PDB entry 4OO7 | X-ray diffraction, 1.65 A resolution | chains A and B

# Chain A (and B)
Name: CDGSH iron-sulfur domain-containing protein 2
Source organism: Homo sapiens
Notes: chain B of this document is another copy of the same molecule, construct and numbering; everything in this record applies to it too
UniProtKB: Q8N5K1 (CISD2_HUMAN); residues 68-135 here correspond to UniProt positions 69-136 (UniProt number = residue number + 1)
Chain sequence (68 residues; each row starts with the number of its first residue):
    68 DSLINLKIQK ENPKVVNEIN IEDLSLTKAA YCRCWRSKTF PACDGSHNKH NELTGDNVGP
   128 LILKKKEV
Unresolved in the structure: 68, 133-135 (chain B: 68)
Construct notes: engineered mutation Ser-92 (Cys93 in Q8N5K1)
Metal / ion sites: 2Fe-2S cluster Fe: Cys-99, Cys-101, Cys-110, His-114
Small-molecule neighbours: 2Fe-2S cluster (FES): Tyr-98, Cys-99, Arg-100, Cys-101, Trp-102, Ser-104, Cys-110, Asp-111, Gly-112, Ser-113, His-114, Gly-126, Pro-127
What the authors report for this chain:
  - 2Fe-2S cluster coordination: Cys-99, Cys-101, Cys-110, His-114
  - mutagenesis - H114C (25-fold): increased stability

# How chain A and chain B interact
Residue-residue contacts (107; chain A residue first):
  Ser-69(A) / Ser-69(B)
  Ser-69(A) / His-117(B)
  Ser-69(A) / Thr-121(B)
  Leu-70(A) / Thr-121(B)
  Leu-70(A) / Gly-122(B)
  Leu-70(A) / Asp-123(B)
  Ile-71(A) / Ile-71(B)  hydrophobic
  Ile-71(A) / Cys-101(B)
  Ile-71(A) / Arg-103(B)
  Ile-71(A) / His-117(B)
  Ile-71(A) / Asp-123(B)  hydrogen bond (backbone-side chain)
  Asn-72(A) / Asp-123(B)  hydrogen bond (backbone-side chain)
  Asn-72(A) / Asn-124(B)  hydrogen bond
  Asn-72(A) / Val-125(B)
  Ile-75(A) / Asn-124(B)  hydrogen bond (backbone-side chain)
  Gln-76(A) / Asn-124(B)  hydrogen bond (backbone-side chain)
  Lys-77(A) / Asp-123(B)  salt bridge
  Lys-77(A) / Asn-124(B)  hydrogen bond
  Asn-79(A) / Asn-124(B)  hydrogen bond (backbone-side chain)
  Pro-80(A) / Asn-124(B)
  Lys-81(A) / His-114(B)
  Lys-81(A) / Asn-115(B)  hydrogen bond
  Lys-81(A) / Asn-124(B)
  Lys-81(A) / Val-125(B)
  Val-82(A) / Arg-100(B)  hydrogen bond (backbone-side chain)
  Val-82(A) / Asn-124(B)  hydrogen bond (backbone-backbone)
  Val-82(A) / Gly-126(B)  hydrogen bond (backbone-backbone)
  Val-83(A) / Arg-100(B)
  Val-83(A) / Pro-127(B)
  Val-83(A) / Ile-129(B)  hydrophobic
  Asn-84(A) / Arg-100(B)  hydrogen bond
  Asn-84(A) / Pro-127(B)  hydrogen bond (backbone-backbone)
  Asn-84(A) / Leu-128(B)
  Asn-84(A) / Ile-129(B)  hydrogen bond (backbone-backbone)
  Glu-85(A) / Lys-95(B)  salt bridge
  Glu-85(A) / Ile-129(B)
  Glu-85(A) / Lys-131(B)  salt bridge
  Ile-86(A) / Leu-128(B)  hydrophobic
  Ile-86(A) / Ile-129(B)  hydrogen bond (backbone-backbone)
  Ile-86(A) / Leu-130(B)  hydrophobic
  Ile-86(A) / Lys-131(B)  hydrogen bond (backbone-backbone)
  Asn-87(A) / Lys-131(B)
  Ile-88(A) / Ile-88(B)  hydrophobic
  Ile-88(A) / Lys-131(B)  hydrogen bond (backbone-backbone)
  Glu-89(A) / Lys-132(B)
  Glu-89(A) / Lys-133(B)  hydrogen bond (side chain-backbone)
  Tyr-98(A) / Leu-128(B)  hydrophobic
  Cys-99(A) / Arg-100(B)
  Arg-100(A) / Val-82(B)  hydrogen bond (side chain-backbone)
  Arg-100(A) / Val-83(B)
  Arg-100(A) / Asn-84(B)  hydrogen bond
  Arg-100(A) / Cys-99(B)
  Arg-100(A) / Arg-100(B)
  Arg-100(A) / Trp-102(B)  hydrogen bond (backbone-side chain)
  Arg-100(A) / Phe-107(B)
  Arg-100(A) / Pro-108(B)
  Cys-101(A) / Ile-71(B)
  Trp-102(A) / Arg-100(B)  hydrogen bond (side chain-backbone)
  Trp-102(A) / Val-125(B)
  Trp-102(A) / Gly-126(B)
  Arg-103(A) / Ile-71(B)
  Phe-107(A) / Arg-100(B)
  Pro-108(A) / Arg-100(B)
  His-114(A) / Lys-81(B)  hydrogen bond
  Asn-115(A) / Lys-81(B)  hydrogen bond
  His-117(A) / Ser-69(B)
  His-117(A) / Ile-71(B)
  Thr-121(A) / Ser-69(B)
  Thr-121(A) / Leu-70(B)
  Gly-122(A) / Leu-70(B)
  Asp-123(A) / Leu-70(B)
  Asp-123(A) / Ile-71(B)  hydrogen bond (side chain-backbone)
  Asp-123(A) / Asn-72(B)  hydrogen bond (side chain-backbone)
  Asp-123(A) / Lys-77(B)  salt bridge
  Asn-124(A) / Asn-72(B)  hydrogen bond
  Asn-124(A) / Ile-75(B)
  Asn-124(A) / Gln-76(B)  hydrogen bond (side chain-backbone)
  Asn-124(A) / Lys-77(B)  hydrogen bond
  Asn-124(A) / Asn-79(B)  hydrogen bond (side chain-backbone)
  Asn-124(A) / Pro-80(B)
  Asn-124(A) / Lys-81(B)
  Asn-124(A) / Val-82(B)  hydrogen bond (backbone-backbone)
  Val-125(A) / Asn-72(B)
  Val-125(A) / Lys-81(B)
  Val-125(A) / Trp-102(B)
  Gly-126(A) / Lys-81(B)
  Gly-126(A) / Val-82(B)  hydrogen bond (backbone-backbone)
  Gly-126(A) / Trp-102(B)
  Pro-127(A) / Val-83(B)
  Pro-127(A) / Asn-84(B)  hydrogen bond (backbone-backbone)
  Leu-128(A) / Asn-84(B)
  Leu-128(A) / Ile-86(B)  hydrophobic
  Leu-128(A) / Tyr-98(B)  hydrophobic
  Leu-128(A) / Leu-128(B)  hydrophobic
  Ile-129(A) / Val-83(B)  hydrophobic
  Ile-129(A) / Asn-84(B)  hydrogen bond (backbone-backbone)
  Ile-129(A) / Glu-85(B)
  Ile-129(A) / Ile-86(B)  hydrogen bond (backbone-backbone)
  Leu-130(A) / Ile-86(B)
  Leu-130(A) / Ile-88(B)  hydrophobic
  Leu-130(A) / Leu-130(B)  hydrophobic
  Lys-131(A) / Glu-85(B)  salt bridge
  Lys-131(A) / Ile-86(B)  hydrogen bond (backbone-backbone)
  Lys-131(A) / Asn-87(B)
  Lys-131(A) / Ile-88(B)  hydrogen bond (backbone-backbone)
  Lys-131(A) / Glu-89(B)
  Lys-132(A) / Glu-89(B)
Also at the interface, not in a pair above, chain A (43 interface residues in all): Leu-91, Asn-118
Also at the interface, not in a pair above, chain B (45 interface residues in all): Leu-91, Asn-118

# Overview
43 residues of chain A and 45 residues of chain B are in contact; the contacts include 37 hydrogen bonds and 5
salt bridges. Polar contacts include Lys-77(A)/Asp-123(B), Glu-85(A)/Lys-95(B) and Glu-85(A)/Lys-131(B).
Ligands of chain A: 2Fe-2S cluster. From the paper: H114C of chain A increases stability; 2Fe-2S cluster
coordination by Cys-99(A), Cys-101(A) and Cys-110(A) among others.
Chain A and chain B are both CDGSH iron-sulfur domain-containing protein 2 (Homo sapiens); the structure, THE
1.55A CRYSTAL STRUCTURE of NAF1 (MINER1): THE REDOX-ACTIVE 2FE-2S PROTEIN, was determined by X-ray diffraction
together with 4OOA from the same study.
